PDB entry 1SHZ | X-ray diffraction, 2.85 A resolution | chains A and C

# Chain A
Name: Guanine Nucleotide-Binding Protein Galpha(13):Galpha(i1) Chimera
From: Rattus norvegicus
Notes: fragment: residues 21-47, 185-210, 213-230, 240-353 of Galpha(i1) and residues 64-207, 234-235, 254-262 of Galpha(13)
Reference sequence: chimeric construct of P10824, P27601: residues 37-63 from P10824 (GBI1_RAT) positions 21-47 (UniProt number = residue number - 16); residues 64-207 from P27601 positions 64-207 (same numbers); residues 208-233 from P10824 (GBI1_RAT) positions 185-210 (UniProt number = residue number - 23); residues 234-235 from P27601 positions 234-235 (same numbers); residues 236-253 from P10824 (GBI1_RAT) positions 213-230 (UniProt number = residue number - 23); 2 more segments
Chain sequence (340 residues; row label = number of the first residue in the row):
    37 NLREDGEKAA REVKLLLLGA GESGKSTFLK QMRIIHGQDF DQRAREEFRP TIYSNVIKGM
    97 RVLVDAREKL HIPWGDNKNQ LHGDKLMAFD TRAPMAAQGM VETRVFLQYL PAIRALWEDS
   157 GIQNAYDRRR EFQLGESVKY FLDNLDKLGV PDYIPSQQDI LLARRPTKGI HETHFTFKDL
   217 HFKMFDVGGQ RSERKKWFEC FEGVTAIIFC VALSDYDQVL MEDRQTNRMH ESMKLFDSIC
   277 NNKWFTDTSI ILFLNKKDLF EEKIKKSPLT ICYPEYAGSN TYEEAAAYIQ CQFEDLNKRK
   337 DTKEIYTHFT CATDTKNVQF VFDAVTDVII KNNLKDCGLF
Unresolved in the structure: 37-45, 372-376
Metal / ion sites: Mg2+: S62, T203 (together with GDP, tetrafluoroaluminate)
Ligand contacts: GDP (guanosine-5'-diphosphate): A56, G57, E58, S59, G60, K61, S62, T63, E172, S173, L197, L198, A199, R200, R201, N291, K292, K293, D294, L295, T346, C347, A348, T349
Curated features (UniProtKB/Swiss-Prot):
  - region: D195 to T203 (G2 motif)
  - binding site (GTP): S173, L197 to R200
  - binding site (Mg(2+)): T203
  - modified residue: T203 (Phosphothreonine)

# Chain C
Name: Rho guanine nucleotide exchange factor 1
From: Homo sapiens
Notes: fragment: N-terminal RhoGEF RGS (rgRGS) domain of p115RhoGEF (residues 7-239)
Reference sequence: Q92888 (ARHG1_HUMAN); residues 7-239 here = UniProt positions 7-239
Chain sequence (233 residues; numbered 7 to 239; the number before each row is that of its first residue):
     7 GAASPGPSRP GLVPVSIIGA EDEDFENELE TNSEEQNSQF QSLEQVKRRP AHLMALLQHV
    67 ALQFEPGPLL CCLHADMLGS LGPKEAKKAF LDFYHSFLEK TAVLRVPVPP NVAFELDRTR
   127 ADLISEDVQR RFVQEVVQSQ QVAVGRQLED FRSKRLMGMT PWEQELAQLE AWVGRDRASY
   187 EARERHVAER LLMHLEEMQH TISTDEEKSA AVVNAIGLYM RHLGVRTKSG DKK
Unresolved in the structure: 7-15, 38-43, 87-92, 123-132, 234-239
Curated features (UniProtKB/Swiss-Prot):
  - natural variant: M165 (M165V: In a colorectal cancer sample)

# Interface between chain A and chain C
Contacting residue pairs (43):
  E58(A) with E27(C)
  V98(A) with I24(C); A26(C)
  D101(A) with I24(C)
  K105(A) with S22(C)
  T127(A) with E29(C), hydrogen bond
  R128(A) with E29(C), salt bridge; E32(C), salt bridge
  F168(A) with I23(C), hydrophobic
  R200(A) with E27(C), salt bridge
  P202(A) with E27(C); D30(C)
  K204(A) with D30(C), hydrogen bond (side chain-backbone); F31(C); E34(C), salt bridge
  Q226(A) with F31(C)
  S228(A) with E34(C)
  R230(A) with M163(C), hydrogen bond (side chain-backbone); G164(C)
  K231(A) with G164(C); E169(C), salt bridge
  F234(A) with G164(C); M165(C); T166(C)
  M257(A) with E27(C); D28(C)
  E258(A) with L35(C)
  R260(A) with V21(C); I23(C), hydrogen bond (side chain-backbone); G25(C); D28(C), salt bridge
  E267(A) with M163(C)
  K270(A) with M163(C)
  L271(A) with M165(C), hydrophobic
  S274(A) with K160(C), hydrogen bond; M165(C)
  N277(A) with Q69(C)
  N278(A) with Q69(C), hydrogen bond
  K279(A) with L68(C); Q69(C), hydrogen bond (backbone-side chain); T207(C)
  W280(A) with L68(C); T207(C)
Other interface residues (no listed pair), chain A (35 interface residues in all): K94, A102, L106, E167, Q169, R227, W233, F237, I275
Other interface residues (no listed pair), chain C (25 interface residues in all): L162, P167

# In short
35 residues of chain A and 25 residues of chain C are in contact; the contacts include 7 hydrogen bonds and 6
salt bridges. Polar pairs include R128(A)-E29(C), R128(A)-E32(C) and R200(A)-E27(C). Chain A binds GDP.
Chain A is Guanine Nucleotide-Binding Protein Galpha(13):Galpha(i1) Chimera (Rattus norvegicus) and chain C is
Rho guanine nucleotide exchange factor 1 (Homo sapiens); the structure, Crystal Structure of the p115RhoGEF
rgRGS Domain in A Complex with Galpha(13):Galpha(i1) Chimera, was determined by X-ray diffraction.
